9EAR - chains A and J of the 11 polymer chains in the assembly; structure by electron microscopy, 3.10 A resolution.

Chain A:
Protein: Histone H3
From: Xenopus laevis
Reference sequence: A0A310TTQ1 (A0A310TTQ1_XENLA); residues 0-135 here correspond to UniProt positions 1-136 (UniProt number = residue number + 1)
Amino-acid sequence (136 residues; row label = number of the first residue in the row; numbering starts at 0):
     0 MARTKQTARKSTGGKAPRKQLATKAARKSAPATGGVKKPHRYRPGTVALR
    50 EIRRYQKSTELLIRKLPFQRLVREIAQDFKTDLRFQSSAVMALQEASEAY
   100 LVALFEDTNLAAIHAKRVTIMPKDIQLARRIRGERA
Disordered / not traced: 0, 6-37, 135
Modified / non-standard residues: Lys4 (2-{[(2R)-2-amino-2-carboxyethyl]sulfanyl}-N,N,N-trimethylethanaminium; ML3)
Sequence notes: engineered mutation Ala110 (Cys111 in A0A310TTQ1)

Chain J:
Molecule: 158-nt DNA strand
Sequence (158 nucleotides; numbered -76 to 81; the number before each row is that of its first residue; numbers below 1 keep their minus sign (DG-76 is residue -76)):
   -76 GCCTATCGATGTATATATCTGACACGTGCCTGGAGACTAGGGAGTAATCC
   -26 CCTTGGCGGTTAAAACGCGGGGGACAGCGCGTACGTGCGTTTAAGCGGTG
    24 CTAGAGCTGTCTACGACCAATTGAGCGGCCTCGGCACCGGGATTCTGATG
    74 GCTGGAAT

Interface between chain A and chain J:
Contacting residue pairs - 32 pairs, chain A then chain J:
  His39(A) - DG-69(J)  base contact
  His39(A) - DT-67(J)  salt bridge to the phosphate
  His39(A) - DG10(J)  phosphate contact
  Arg40(A) - DG-69(J)  base contact
  Arg40(A) - DG8(J)  base contact
  Arg40(A) - DT9(J)  hydrogen bond to the base
  Arg40(A) - DG10(J)  hydrogen bond to the sugar
  Tyr41(A) - DT-67(J)  sugar contact
  Tyr41(A) - DG-66(J)  sugar contact
  Tyr41(A) - DT9(J)  sugar contact
  Tyr41(A) - DG10(J)  hydrogen bond to the phosphate
  Arg42(A) - DT9(J)  sugar contact
  Pro43(A) - DG8(J)  phosphate contact
  Gly44(A) - DG8(J)  phosphate contact
  Gly44(A) - DT9(J)  hydrogen bond to the phosphate
  Thr45(A) - DT9(J)  phosphate contact
  Val46(A) - DT9(J)  hydrogen bond to the phosphate
  Val46(A) - DG10(J)  phosphate contact
  Ala47(A) - DT9(J)  hydrogen bond to the phosphate
  Arg49(A) - DG-66(J)  sugar contact
  Arg49(A) - DT-65(J)  phosphate contact
  Lys56(A) - DA-64(J)  salt bridge to the phosphate
  Arg63(A) - DA17(J)  hydrogen bond to the phosphate
  Arg63(A) - DG18(J)  salt bridge to the phosphate
  Lys64(A) - DG18(J)  hydrogen bond to the phosphate
  Leu65(A) - DG18(J)  hydrogen bond to the phosphate
  Pro66(A) - DA17(J)  sugar contact
  Arg69(A) - DA17(J)  salt bridge to the phosphate
  Arg83(A) - DA26(J)  sugar contact
  Arg83(A) - DG27(J)  sugar contact
  Gln85(A) - DG29(J)  phosphate contact
  Lys115(A) - DA-1(J)  salt bridge to the phosphate
Other interface residues (no listed pair), chain A (21 interface residues in all): Pro38, Thr118
Other interface residues (no listed pair), chain J (17 interface residues in all): DA-68, DC7, DA28

Summary:
21 residues of chain A face 17 of chain J across their interface; the contacts include 9 hydrogen bonds and 5
salt bridges. Polar contacts include Arg40(A)-DT9(J), Arg40(A)-DG10(J) and Tyr41(A)-DG10(J).
Chain A is Histone H3 (Xenopus laevis) and chain J is a 158-nt DNA strand; the structure, CHD1-nucleosome
complex (closed state), was determined by electron microscopy, deposited together with 9NH8.
